Entry 1N3C (X-ray diffraction, 2.70 A resolution); this record covers chains C and A of the 3 polymer chains in the assembly.

Chain C:
Molecule: 8-oxoG-containing DNA
Sequence (15 nucleotides; each row starts with the number of its first residue):
    16 GCGTCCAGGTCTACC
Modified / non-standard residues: 8OG (8-oxo-2'-deoxy-guanosine-5'-monophosphate) at position 23

Chain A:
Molecule: N-glycosylase/DNA lyase
Source organism: Homo sapiens
Notes: fragment: 3.2.2.-, 4.2.99.18
UniProtKB: O15527 (OGG1_HUMAN); residues 12-325 here = UniProt positions 12-325
Amino-acid sequence (317 residues; each row starts with the number of its first residue):
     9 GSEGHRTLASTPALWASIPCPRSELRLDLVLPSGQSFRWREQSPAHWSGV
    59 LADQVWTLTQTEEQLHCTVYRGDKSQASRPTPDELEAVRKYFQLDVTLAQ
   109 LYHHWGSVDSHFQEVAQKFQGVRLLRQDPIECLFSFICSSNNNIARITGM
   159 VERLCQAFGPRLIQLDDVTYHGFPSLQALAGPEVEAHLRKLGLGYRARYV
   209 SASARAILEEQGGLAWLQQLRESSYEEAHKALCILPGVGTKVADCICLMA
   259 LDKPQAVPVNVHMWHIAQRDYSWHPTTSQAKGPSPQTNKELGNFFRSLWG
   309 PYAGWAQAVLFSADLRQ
Unresolved in the structure: 80-82
Differences from the reference sequence: cloning artifact (9-11); engineered mutation Asn-268 (Asp in O15527)
Swiss-Prot annotation at these positions:
  - active site: Lys-249 (Schiff-base intermediate with DNA)
  - binding site (DNA): Asn-149, Arg-154, Arg-204, His-270, Gln-287
  - binding site (8-oxoguanine): Pro-266, Gln-315, Phe-319
  - natural variant: Gly-12 (G12E: Found in a kidney cancer sample), Arg-46 (R46Q: Found in a clear cell renal cell carcinoma sample), Ala-85 (A85S: Found in a lung cancer sample), Arg-131 (R131Q: Found in a lung cancer sample), Arg-154 (R154H: Found in a gastric cancer sample), Ser-232 (S232T: Found in a kidney cancer sample)
  - mutagenesis: Lys-249 (K249Q: Loss of activity)

Chain C / chain A interface:
Pairs across the interface (36):
  DA22(C) / Asn-149(A)  hydrogen bond to the base
  DA22(C) / Asn-150(A)  sugar contact
  DA22(C) / Asn-151(A)  phosphate contact
  8OG_23(C) / Gly-42(A)  base contact
  8OG_23(C) / Phe-45(A)  base contact
  8OG_23(C) / Phe-144(A)  base contact
  8OG_23(C) / Ser-147(A)  sugar contact
  8OG_23(C) / Asn-150(A)  sugar contact
  8OG_23(C) / Asn-151(A)  phosphate contact
  8OG_23(C) / Ile-152(A)  hydrogen bond to the phosphate
  8OG_23(C) / Lys-249(A)  hydrogen bond to the base
  8OG_23(C) / Met-257(A)  base contact
  8OG_23(C) / Pro-266(A)  base contact
  8OG_23(C) / Asn-268(A)  hydrogen bond to the sugar
  8OG_23(C) / His-270(A)  salt bridge to the phosphate
  8OG_23(C) / Gln-315(A)  hydrogen bond to the base
  8OG_23(C) / Phe-319(A)  stacking on the base
  8OG_23(C) / Leu-323(A)  phosphate contact
  DG24(C) / Ser-148(A)  sugar contact
  DG24(C) / Asn-149(A)  hydrogen bond to the sugar
  DG24(C) / Asn-150(A)  hydrogen bond to the phosphate
  DG24(C) / Tyr-203(A)  hydrogen bond to the base
  DG24(C) / Lys-249(A)  phosphate contact
  DG24(C) / Val-250(A)  phosphate contact
  DG24(C) / Asn-268(A)  hydrogen bond to the phosphate
  DT25(C) / Gly-245(A)  phosphate contact
  DT25(C) / Val-246(A)  phosphate contact
  DT25(C) / Gly-247(A)  hydrogen bond to the phosphate
  DT25(C) / Thr-248(A)  hydrogen bond to the phosphate
  DT25(C) / Lys-249(A)  hydrogen bond to the phosphate
  DT25(C) / Val-250(A)  hydrogen bond to the phosphate
  DC26(C) / Tyr-207(A)  sugar contact
  DC26(C) / Leu-243(A)  phosphate contact
  DC26(C) / Pro-244(A)  phosphate contact
  DC26(C) / Gly-245(A)  hydrogen bond to the phosphate
  DC26(C) / Val-246(A)  phosphate contact
Interface residues without a listed pair, chain A (32 interface residues in all): Ser-41, Ile-155, Ala-251, Cys-253, Val-269, His-273

Summary:
5 residues of chain C and 32 residues of chain A are in contact, with 14 hydrogen bonds, 1 salt bridge and 1
aromatic stacking contact. Polar contacts include DA22(C)/Asn-149(A), 8OG_23(C)/Lys-249(A) and
8OG_23(C)/Gln-315(A).
Here chain C is 8-oxoG-containing DNA and chain A is N-glycosylase/DNA lyase (Homo sapiens). Entry 1N3C
(Structural and biochemical exploration of a critical amino acid in human 8-oxoguanine glycosylase) was
determined by X-ray diffraction (same publication as 1N39 and 1N3A).
